PDB entry 6PC4 | X-ray diffraction, 2.60 A resolution | chains B and F of the 6 polymer chains in the assembly

== Chain B ==
Name: Tubulin beta-2B chain
Source organism: Sus scrofa
UniProtKB: A0A287AGU7 (A0A287AGU7_PIG); residues 1-445 here = UniProt positions 1-445
Sequence (445 residues; row label = number of the first residue in the row):
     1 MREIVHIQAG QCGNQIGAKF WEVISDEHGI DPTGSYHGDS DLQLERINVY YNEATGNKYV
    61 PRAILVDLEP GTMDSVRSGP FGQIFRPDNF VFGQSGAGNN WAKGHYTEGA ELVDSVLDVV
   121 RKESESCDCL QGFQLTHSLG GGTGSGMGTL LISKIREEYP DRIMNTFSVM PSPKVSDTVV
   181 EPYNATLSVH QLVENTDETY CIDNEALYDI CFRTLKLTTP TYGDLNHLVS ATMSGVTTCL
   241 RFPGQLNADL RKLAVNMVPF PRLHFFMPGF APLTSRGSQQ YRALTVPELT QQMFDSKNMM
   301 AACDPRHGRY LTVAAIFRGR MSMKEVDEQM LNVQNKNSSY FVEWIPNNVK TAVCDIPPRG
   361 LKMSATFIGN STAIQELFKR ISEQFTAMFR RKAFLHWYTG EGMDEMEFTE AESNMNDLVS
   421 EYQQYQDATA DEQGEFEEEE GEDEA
Not modelled in the structure: 1, 429-445
Bound ions: Mg2+: Gln11 (together with GDP)
Small-molecule neighbours:
  - GDP (guanosine-5'-diphosphate): Ala9, Gly10, Gln11, Cys12, Gln15, Ile16, Asp67, Ala97, Asn99, Ser138, Gly140, Gly141, Gly142, Thr143, Gly144, Val169, Pro171, Val175, Asp177, Glu181, Asn204, Leu207, Tyr222, Leu225, Asn226
  - O91 ([2-(4-methylphenyl)-1H-imidazol-4-yl](3,4,5-trimethoxyphenyl)methanone): Tyr200, Val236, Cys239, Leu240, Leu246, Ala248, Asp249, Leu250, Lys252, Leu253, Asn256, Met257, Thr312, Val313, Ala314, Ala315, Ile316, Asn347, Asn348, Val349, Lys350, Ala352, Ile368

== Chain F ==
Name: Tubulin Tyrosine Ligase
Source organism: Gallus gallus
UniProtKB: E1BQ43 (E1BQ43_CHICK); residue numbers follow UniProt; this construct covers 1-378
Sequence (384 residues; row label = number of the first residue in the row):
     1 MYTFVVRDEN SSVYAEVSRL LLATGQWKRL RKDNPRFNLM LGERNRLPFG RLGHEPGLVQ
    61 LVNYYRGADK LCRKASLVKL IKTSPELSES CTWFPESYVI YPTNLKTPVA PAQNGIRHLI
   121 NNTRTDEREV FLAAYNRRRE GREGNVWIAK SSAGAKGEGI LISSEASELL DFIDEQGQVH
   181 VIQKYLEKPL LLEPGHRKFD IRSWVLVDHL YNIYLYREGV LRTSSEPYNS ANFQDKTCHL
   241 TNHCIQKEYS KNYGRYEEGN EMFFEEFNQY LMDALNTTLE NSILLQIKHI IRSCLMCIEP
   301 AISTKHLHYQ SFQLFGFDFM VDEELKVWLI EVNGAPACAQ KLYAELCQGI VDVAISSVFP
   361 LADTGQKTSQ PTSIFIKLHH HHHH
Not modelled in the structure: 104-127, 150-160, 248-251, 363-371, 381-384
Sequence notes: expression tag (379-384)

== Interface between chain B and chain F ==
Contacting residue pairs - 9 pairs, chain B then chain F:
  Leu331(B) - Pro56(F)
  Gln334(B) - Arg36(F)  hydrogen bond
  Asn335(B) - Arg36(F)  hydrogen bond
  Asn335(B) - Pro56(F)
  Asn335(B) - Gly57(F)  hydrogen bond (side chain-backbone)
  Asn335(B) - Leu58(F)
  Ser338(B) - Leu30(F)
  Ser338(B) - Asn34(F)  hydrogen bond
  Ser338(B) - Arg36(F)
Interface residues without a listed pair, chain B (5 interface residues in all): Asn347
Interface residues without a listed pair, chain F (7 interface residues in all): Thr3

== Overview ==
5 residues of chain B and 7 residues of chain F are in contact; the contacts include 4 hydrogen bonds. Polar
contacts include Gln334(B)-Arg36(F), Asn335(B)-Arg36(F) and Asn335(B)-Gly57(F). Ligands of chain B: GDP and
compound O91.
Here chain B is Tubulin beta-2B chain (Sus scrofa) and chain F is Tubulin Tyrosine Ligase (Gallus gallus).
Entry 6PC4 (Tubulin-RB3_SLD-TTL in complex with compound ABI-274) was determined by X-ray diffraction (same
publication as 6AGK).
